PDB entry 7O13 | electron microscopy, 3.60 A resolution | chains B and E of the 5 polymer chains in the assembly

# Chain B
Name: Probable ABC transporter ATP-binding protein NosF
From: Pseudomonas stutzeri ATCC 14405
UniProtKB: P19844 (NOSF_PSEST); residues 1-308 here = UniProt positions 1-308
Chain sequence (308 residues; numbered 1 to 308; the number before each row is that of its first residue):
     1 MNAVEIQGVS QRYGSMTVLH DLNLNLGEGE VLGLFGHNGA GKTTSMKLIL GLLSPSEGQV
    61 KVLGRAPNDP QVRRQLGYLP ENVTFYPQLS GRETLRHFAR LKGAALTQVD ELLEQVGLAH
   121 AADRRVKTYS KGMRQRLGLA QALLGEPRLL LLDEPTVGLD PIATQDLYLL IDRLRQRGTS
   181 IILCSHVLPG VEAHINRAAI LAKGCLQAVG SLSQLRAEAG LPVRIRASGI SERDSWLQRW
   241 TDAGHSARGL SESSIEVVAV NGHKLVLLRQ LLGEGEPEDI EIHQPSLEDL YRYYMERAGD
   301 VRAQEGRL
Unresolved in the structure: 300-308

# Chain E
Name: Probable ABC transporter permease protein NosY
From: Pseudomonas stutzeri ATCC 14405
UniProtKB: P19845 (NOSY_PSEST); numbering as in UniProt (aligned over 1-276)
Chain sequence (276 residues; row label = number of the first residue in the row):
     1 MNQVWNIARK ELSDGLRNRW LLAISLLFAV LAVGIAWLGA AASGQLGFTS IPATIASLAS
    61 LATFLMPLIA LLLAYDAIVG EDEGGTLMLL LTYPLGRGQI LLGKFVGHGL ILALAVLIGF
   121 GCAALAIALL VEGVELGMLF WAFGRFMISS TLLGWVFLAF AYVLSGKVNE KSSAAGLALG
   181 VWFLFVLVFD LVLLALLVLS EGKFNPELLP WLLLLNPTDI YRLINLSGFE GSGSAMGVLS
   241 LGADLPVPAA VLWLCLLAWI GVSLLLAYAI FRRRLT
Unresolved in the structure: 1, 43-50, 228-244, 275-276

# Interface between chain B and chain E
Residue-residue contacts (43):
  K47(B) - M88(E)
  L50(B) - T92(E)
  L52(B) - M88(E)  hydrophobic
  L52(B) - L91(E)  hydrophobic
  L52(B) - T92(E)
  R73(B) - L91(E)  hydrogen bond (side chain-backbone)
  R73(B) - T92(E)
  R73(B) - Y93(E)
  R73(B) - P94(E)
  R74(B) - P94(E)
  Y78(B) - L89(E)
  Y78(B) - T92(E)
  V83(B) - G84(E)
  T84(B) - G84(E)  hydrogen bond (backbone-backbone)
  T84(B) - T86(E)
  F85(B) - T86(E)
  F85(B) - L89(E)  hydrophobic
  Y86(B) - K10(E)
  Y86(B) - D14(E)
  Y86(B) - E81(E)
  Y86(B) - T86(E)
  Y86(B) - L90(E)
  Q88(B) - D14(E)
  Q88(B) - R17(E)
  L89(B) - K10(E)
  L89(B) - S13(E)
  E93(B) - R17(E)  salt bridge
  H97(B) - N6(E)
  H97(B) - I7(E)
  H97(B) - K10(E)
  F98(B) - L89(E)  hydrophobic
  F98(B) - L90(E)  hydrophobic
  F98(B) - Y93(E)  hydrophobic
  R100(B) - N6(E)
  R100(B) - R9(E)
  L101(B) - Q3(E)  hydrogen bond (backbone-side chain)
  L101(B) - L90(E)  hydrophobic
  L101(B) - Y93(E)  hydrophobic
  L101(B) - P94(E)
  L101(B) - L95(E)  hydrophobic
  K102(B) - Y93(E)
  Q141(B) - L89(E)
  Q141(B) - Y93(E)  hydrogen bond
Other interface residues (no listed pair), chain B (24 interface residues in all): P70, P80, N82, S90, R125
Other interface residues (no listed pair), chain E (20 interface residues in all): G85

# In short
The interface between chain B and chain E involves 24 residues on one side and 20 on the other; the contacts
include 4 hydrogen bonds and 1 salt bridge. Polar contacts include E93(B)-R17(E), R73(B)-L91(E) and
L101(B)-Q3(E).
Here chain B is Probable ABC transporter ATP-binding protein NosF and chain E is Probable ABC transporter
permease protein NosY, both from Pseudomonas stutzeri ATCC 14405. Entry 7O13 (ABC transporter NosDFY,
nucleotide-free in lipid nanodisc) was determined by electron microscopy, deposited together with 7O0Y, 7O0Z,
7O10, 7O11, 7O12, 7O14 and 10 further entries.
